1OTC - chains D and A of the 3 polymer chains in the assembly; structure by X-ray diffraction, 2.80 A resolution.

Chain D:
Molecule: 12-nt DNA strand
Notes: fragment: single strand dodecamer dna
Sequence (12 nucleotides; numbered 1 to 12; the number before each row is that of its first residue):
     1 GGGGTTTTGGGG

Chain A:
Molecule: Protein (telomere-binding protein alpha subunit)
From: Sterkiella nova
Reference sequence: P29549 (TEBA_OXYNO); residue numbers follow UniProt; this construct covers 1-495
Chain sequence (495 residues; each row starts with the number of its first residue):
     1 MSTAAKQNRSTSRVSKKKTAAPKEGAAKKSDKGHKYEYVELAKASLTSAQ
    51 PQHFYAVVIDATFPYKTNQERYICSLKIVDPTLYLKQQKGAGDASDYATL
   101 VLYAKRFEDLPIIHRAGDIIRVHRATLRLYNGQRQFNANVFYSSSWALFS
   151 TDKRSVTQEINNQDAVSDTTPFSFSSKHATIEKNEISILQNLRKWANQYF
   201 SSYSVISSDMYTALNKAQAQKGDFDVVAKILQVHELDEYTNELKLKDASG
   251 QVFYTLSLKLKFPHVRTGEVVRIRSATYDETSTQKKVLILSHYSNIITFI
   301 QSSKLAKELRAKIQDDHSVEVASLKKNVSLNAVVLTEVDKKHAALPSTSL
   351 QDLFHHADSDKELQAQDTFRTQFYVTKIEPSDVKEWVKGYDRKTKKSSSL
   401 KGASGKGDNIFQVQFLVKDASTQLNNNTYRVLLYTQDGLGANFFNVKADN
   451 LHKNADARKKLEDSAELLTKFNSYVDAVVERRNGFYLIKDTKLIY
Unresolved in the structure: 1-36
Swiss-Prot annotation at these positions:
  - natural variant: Ala-21 (A21S: In K version), Ala-311 (A311S: In S version), Asp-456 (D456E: In S version)
What the authors report for this chain:
  - binding site for the 12-nt DNA strand (chain D): Lys-66, Tyr-72, Tyr-239, Leu-258, Lys-261, Arg-274, His-292, Tyr-293

Chain D / chain A interface:
Contacting residue pairs (48; chain D residue first):
  DG1(D) with Thr-67(A), phosphate contact; Gln-69(A), hydrogen bond to the phosphate
  DG2(D) with Tyr-65(A), hydrogen bond to the phosphate; Ile-73(A), phosphate contact; Ser-75(A), hydrogen bond to the phosphate; Val-101(A), sugar contact; Arg-128(A), base contact; Tyr-130(A), stacking on the base; Gln-135(A), hydrogen bond to the base
  DG3(D) with Asp-60(A), base contact; Ser-75(A), hydrogen bond to the phosphate; Lys-77(A), hydrogen bond to the base; Asp-223(A), hydrogen bond to the base; Asp-225(A), hydrogen bond to the base; Arg-272(A), base contact; Arg-274(A), salt bridge to the phosphate
  DG4(D) with Thr-62(A), base contact; Tyr-65(A), hydrogen bond to the sugar; Asp-223(A), hydrogen bond to the base; Arg-274(A), hydrogen bond to the base; Ser-275(A), base contact; Tyr-293(A), stacking on the base
  DT5(D) with Thr-67(A), phosphate contact; Ser-291(A), base contact; His-292(A), hydrogen bond to the sugar; Tyr-293(A), hydrogen bond to the base
  DT6(D) with Lys-66(A), sugar contact; Thr-67(A), sugar contact; Asn-68(A), sugar contact; His-292(A), stacking on the base
  DT7(D) with Lys-66(A), salt bridge to the phosphate
  DT8(D) with Lys-66(A), base contact; Tyr-72(A), hydrogen bond to the base
  DG10(D) with Tyr-239(A), stacking on the base; Thr-240(A), base contact
  DG11(D) with Phe-63(A), base contact; Ile-112(A), base contact; His-114(A), base contact; Leu-258(A), sugar contact; Leu-260(A), hydrogen bond to the base; Lys-261(A), hydrogen bond to the base
  DG12(D) with Phe-63(A), sugar contact; Pro-64(A), sugar contact; Tyr-65(A), phosphate contact; Lys-66(A), hydrogen bond to the phosphate; Phe-107(A), sugar contact; Lys-261(A), salt bridge to the phosphate; His-292(A), sugar contact
Also at the interface, not in a pair above, chain A (38 interface residues in all): Glu-70, Thr-99, Tyr-103, Phe-224, Asp-237

Summary:
11 residues of chain D face 38 of chain A across their interface; the contacts include 17 hydrogen bonds, 3
salt bridges and 4 aromatic stacking contacts. Among the polar pairs are DG2(D)/Gln-135(A), DG3(D)/Lys-77(A)
and DG3(D)/Asp-223(A). The paper reports a binding site for the 12-nt DNA strand (chain D) at Lys-66(A),
Tyr-72(A) and Tyr-239(A) among others.
Here chain D is a 12-nt DNA strand and chain A is Protein (telomere-binding protein alpha subunit) (Sterkiella
nova). Entry 1OTC (The O. nova telomere end binding protein complexed with single strand DNA) was determined
by X-ray diffraction.
